8YW2 - chains I and O of the 65 polymer chains in the assembly; structure by electron microscopy, 3.70 A resolution.

Chain I:
Molecule: Spike glycoprotein E2
From: Semliki Forest virus 4
UniProtKB: A0A0E3T652 (A0A0E3T652_SFV); residues 5-422 here correspond to UniProt positions 338-755 (UniProt number = residue number + 333)
Chain sequence (418 residues; each row starts with the number of its first residue):
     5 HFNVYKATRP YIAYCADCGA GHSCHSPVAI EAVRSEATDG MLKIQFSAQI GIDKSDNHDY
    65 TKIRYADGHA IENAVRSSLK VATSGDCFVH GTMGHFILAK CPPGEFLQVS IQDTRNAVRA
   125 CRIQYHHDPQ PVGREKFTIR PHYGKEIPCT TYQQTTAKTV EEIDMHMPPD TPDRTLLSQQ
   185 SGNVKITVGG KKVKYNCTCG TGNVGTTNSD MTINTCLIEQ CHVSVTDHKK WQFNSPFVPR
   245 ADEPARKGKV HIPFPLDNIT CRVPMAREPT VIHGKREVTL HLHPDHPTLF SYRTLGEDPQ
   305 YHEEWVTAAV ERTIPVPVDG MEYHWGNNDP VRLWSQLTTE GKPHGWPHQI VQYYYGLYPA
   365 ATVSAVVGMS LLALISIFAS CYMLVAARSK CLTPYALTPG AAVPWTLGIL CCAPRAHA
Disulfides: C19-C125, C91-C105, C201-C225, C203-C220
Covalently attached groups: N-acetylglucosamine (NAG) linked to N200, N262

Chain O:
Molecule: capsid protein, partial
From: Semliki Forest virus 4
UniProtKB: A0A0E3T652 (A0A0E3T652_SFV); residue numbers follow UniProt; this construct covers 107-267
Chain sequence (161 residues; each row starts with the number of its first residue):
   107 KRERMCMKIE NDCIFEVKHE GKVTGYACLV GDKVMKPAHV KGVIDNADLA KLAFKKSSKY
   167 DLECAQIPVH MRSDASKYTH EKPEGHYNWH HGAVQYSGGR FTIPTGAGKP GDSGRPIFDN
   227 KGRVVAIVLG GANEGSRTAL SVVTWNKDMV TRVTPEGSEE W

How chain I and chain O interact:
Contacting residue pairs (16):
  P398(I) - Y166(O)
  P398(I) - M255(O)  hydrophobic
  Y399(I) - D254(O)
  Y399(I) - M255(O)  hydrophobic
  L401(I) - K139(O)  hydrogen bond (backbone-side chain)
  L401(I) - C170(O)  hydrophobic
  L401(I) - W251(O)  hydrogen bond (backbone-side chain)
  L401(I) - V256(O)  hydrophobic
  T402(I) - K139(O)
  T402(I) - W251(O)
  T402(I) - D254(O)  hydrogen bond (side chain-backbone)
  T402(I) - M255(O)
  T402(I) - V256(O)
  P403(I) - K139(O)
  G404(I) - D254(O)
  A405(I) - D254(O)
Interface residues without a listed pair, chain I (8 interface residues in all): A400
Interface residues without a listed pair, chain O (8 interface residues in all): L168

Overview:
The chain I/chain O interface involves 8 residues from each chain; the contacts include 3 hydrogen bonds.
Polar pairs include L401(I)-K139(O), L401(I)-W251(O) and T402(I)-D254(O). N-acetylglucosamine is covalently
linked to N200(I) and N262(I).
Chain I is Spike glycoprotein E2 and chain O is capsid protein, partial, both from Semliki Forest virus 4; the
structure, Semliki Forest virus viron in complex with VLDLR, was determined by electron microscopy (same
publication as 8YVY, 8YVZ and 8YW1).
